PDB entry 8XIP | electron microscopy, 3.29 A resolution | chains C and D of the 6 polymer chains in the assembly

[Chain C]
Name: Guanine nucleotide-binding protein G(I)/G(S)/G(T) subunit beta-1
From: Homo sapiens
UniProtKB: P62873 (GBB1_HUMAN); residues 7-345 here correspond to UniProt positions 2-340 (UniProt number = residue number - 5)
Sequence (351 residues; numbered -5 to 345; the number before each row is that of its first residue; numbers below 1 keep their minus sign (Met-5 is residue -5)):
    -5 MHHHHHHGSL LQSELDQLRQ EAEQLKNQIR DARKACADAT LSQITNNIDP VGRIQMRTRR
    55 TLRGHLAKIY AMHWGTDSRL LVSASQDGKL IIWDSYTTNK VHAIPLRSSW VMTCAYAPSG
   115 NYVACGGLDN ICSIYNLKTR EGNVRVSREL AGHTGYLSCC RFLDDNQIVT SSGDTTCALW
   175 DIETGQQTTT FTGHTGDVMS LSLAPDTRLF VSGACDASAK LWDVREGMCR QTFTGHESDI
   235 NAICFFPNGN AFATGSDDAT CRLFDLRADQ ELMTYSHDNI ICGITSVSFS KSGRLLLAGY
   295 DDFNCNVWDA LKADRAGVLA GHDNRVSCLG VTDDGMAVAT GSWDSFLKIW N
Disordered / not traced: -5 to 10
Cystine bridges: Cys126-Cys154
Construct notes: initiating methionine (-5); expression tag (-4 to 6)
Curated features (UniProtKB/Swiss-Prot):
  - modified residue: Ser7 (N-acetylserine), His271 (Phosphohistidine)

[Chain D]
Name: nanobody Nb35
From: Lama glama
Notes: antibody fragment or engineered binder
Sequence (156 residues; numbered -19 to 136; the number before each row is that of its first residue; numbers below 1 keep their minus sign (Met-19 is residue -19)):
   -19 MKYLLPTAAA GLLLLAAQPA MAQVQLQESG GGLVQPGGSL RLSCAASGFT FSNYKMNWVR
    41 QAPGKGLEWV SDISQSGASI SYTGSVKGRF TISRDNAKNT LYLQMNSLKP EDTAVYYCAR
   101 CPAPFTRDCF DVTSTTYAYR GQGTQVTVSS HHHHHH
Disordered / not traced: -19 to 2, 128-136

[Chain C / chain D interface]
Pairs across the interface (22; chain C residue first):
  Arg13(C) with Gln122(D)
  Lys20(C) with Gln3(D), hydrogen bond
  Cys209(C) with Tyr119(D)
  Asp210(C) with Ala118(D); Tyr119(D)
  Ala211(C) with Tyr119(D), hydrogen bond (backbone-side chain)
  Glu231(C) with Val4(D); Gly28(D); Phe29(D); Thr30(D); Tyr34(D); Arg100(D), hydrogen bond (backbone-side chain)
  Ser232(C) with Tyr34(D), hydrogen bond; Arg100(D); Pro102(D), hydrogen bond (side chain-backbone); Tyr119(D), hydrogen bond (backbone-side chain)
  Asp233(C) with Pro102(D); Tyr119(D), hydrogen bond
  Asp251(C) with Pro104(D)
  Asp252(C) with Tyr34(D); Pro104(D)
  Ile275(C) with Phe105(D), hydrophobic
Other interface residues (no listed pair), chain C (14 interface residues in all): Thr189, Thr228, His230
Other interface residues (no listed pair), chain D (14 interface residues in all): Ala103

[Summary]
The chain C/chain D interface involves 14 residues from each chain; the contacts include 7 hydrogen bonds.
Polar contacts include Lys20(C)-Gln3(D), Ala211(C)-Tyr119(D) and Glu231(C)-Arg100(D).
Here chain C is Guanine nucleotide-binding protein G(I)/G(S)/G(T) subunit beta-1 (Homo sapiens) and chain D is
nanobody Nb35 (Lama glama). Entry 8XIP (Structure of Pasireotide-SSTR1 G protein complex) was determined by
electron microscopy together with 8XIO, 8XIQ and 8XIR from the same study.
